Entry 9G1V (electron microscopy, 2.70 A resolution); this record covers chains A and E of the 17 polymer chains in the assembly.

Chain A:
Name: DNA-directed RNA polymerase I subunit RPA190
From: Saccharomyces cerevisiae
Notes: EC 2.7.7.6
Reference sequence: P10964 (RPA1_YEAST); residues 1-1664 here = UniProt positions 1-1664
Chain sequence (1664 residues; each row starts with the number of its first residue):
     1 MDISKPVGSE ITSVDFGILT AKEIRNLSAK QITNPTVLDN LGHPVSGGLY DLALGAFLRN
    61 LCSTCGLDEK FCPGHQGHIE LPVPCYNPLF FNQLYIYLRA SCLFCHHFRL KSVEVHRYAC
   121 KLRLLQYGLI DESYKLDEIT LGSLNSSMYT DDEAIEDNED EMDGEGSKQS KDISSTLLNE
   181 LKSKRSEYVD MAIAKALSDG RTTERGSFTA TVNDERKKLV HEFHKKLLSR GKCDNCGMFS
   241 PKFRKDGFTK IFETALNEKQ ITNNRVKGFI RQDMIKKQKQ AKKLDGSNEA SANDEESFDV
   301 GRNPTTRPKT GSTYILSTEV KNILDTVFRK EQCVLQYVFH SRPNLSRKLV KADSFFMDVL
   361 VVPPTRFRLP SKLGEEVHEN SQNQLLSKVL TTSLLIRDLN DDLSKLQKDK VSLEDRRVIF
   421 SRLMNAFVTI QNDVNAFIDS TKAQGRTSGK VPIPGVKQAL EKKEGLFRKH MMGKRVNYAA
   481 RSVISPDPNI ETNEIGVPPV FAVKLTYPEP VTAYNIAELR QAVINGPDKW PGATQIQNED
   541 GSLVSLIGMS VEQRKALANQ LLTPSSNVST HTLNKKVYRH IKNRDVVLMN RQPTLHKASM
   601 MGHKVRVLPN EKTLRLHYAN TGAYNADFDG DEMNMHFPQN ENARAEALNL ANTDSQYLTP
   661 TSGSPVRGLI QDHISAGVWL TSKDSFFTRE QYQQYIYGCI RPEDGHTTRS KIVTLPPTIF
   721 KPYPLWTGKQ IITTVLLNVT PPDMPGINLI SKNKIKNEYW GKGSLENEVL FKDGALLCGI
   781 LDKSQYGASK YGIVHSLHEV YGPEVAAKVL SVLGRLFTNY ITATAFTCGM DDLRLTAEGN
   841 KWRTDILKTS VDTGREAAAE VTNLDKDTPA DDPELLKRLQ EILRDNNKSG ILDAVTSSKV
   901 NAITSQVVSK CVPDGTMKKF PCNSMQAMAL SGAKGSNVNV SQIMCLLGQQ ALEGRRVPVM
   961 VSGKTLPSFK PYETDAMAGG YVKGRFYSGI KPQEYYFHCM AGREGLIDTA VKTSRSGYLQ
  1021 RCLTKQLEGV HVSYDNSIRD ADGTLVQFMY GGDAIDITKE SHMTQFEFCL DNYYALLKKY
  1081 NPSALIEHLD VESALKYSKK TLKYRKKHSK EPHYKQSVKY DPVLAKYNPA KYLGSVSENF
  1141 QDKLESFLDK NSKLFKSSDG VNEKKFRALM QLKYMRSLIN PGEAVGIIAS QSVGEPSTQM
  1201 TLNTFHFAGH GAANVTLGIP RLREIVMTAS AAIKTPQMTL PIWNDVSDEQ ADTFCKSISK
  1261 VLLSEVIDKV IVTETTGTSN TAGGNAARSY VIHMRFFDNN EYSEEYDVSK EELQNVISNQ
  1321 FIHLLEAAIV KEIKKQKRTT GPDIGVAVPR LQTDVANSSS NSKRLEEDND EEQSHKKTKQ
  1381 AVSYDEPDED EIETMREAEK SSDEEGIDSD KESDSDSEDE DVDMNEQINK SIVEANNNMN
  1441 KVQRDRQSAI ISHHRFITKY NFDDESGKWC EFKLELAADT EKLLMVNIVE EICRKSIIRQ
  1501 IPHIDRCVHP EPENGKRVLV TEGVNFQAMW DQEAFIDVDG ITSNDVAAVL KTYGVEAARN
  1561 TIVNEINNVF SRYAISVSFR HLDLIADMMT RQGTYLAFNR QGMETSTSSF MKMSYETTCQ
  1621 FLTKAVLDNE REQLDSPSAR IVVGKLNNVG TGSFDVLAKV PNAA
Not modelled in the structure: 143-173, 269-311, 447-450, 1154-1159, 1201-1213, 1278-1286, 1339-1439, 1664
Bound ions: Zn2+ site 1: Cys-62, Cys-65, Cys-72, His-75; Zn2+ site 2: Cys-102, Cys-105, Cys-233; Mg2+: Asp-627, Asp-631 (shared with 1 residue of chain R)
Swiss-Prot annotation at these positions:
  - region: Pro-992 to Glu-1004 (Bridging helix)
  - binding site (Zn(2+)): Cys-62, Cys-65, Cys-72, His-75, Cys-102, Cys-105, Cys-233, Cys-236
  - binding site (Mg(2+)): Asp-627, Asp-629, Asp-631
  - modified residue (Phosphoserine): Ser-889, Ser-1636
What the authors report for this chain:
  - specificity-determining residues: Pro-593 (proposed by the authors, not directly observed)

Chain E:
Name: DNA-directed RNA polymerases I, II, and III subunit RPABC1
From: Saccharomyces cerevisiae
Reference sequence: P20434 (RPAB1_YEAST); residue numbers follow UniProt; this construct covers 1-215
Chain sequence (215 residues; numbered 1 to 215; the number before each row is that of its first residue):
     1 MDQENERNIS RLWRAFRTVK EMVKDRGYFI TQEEVELPLE DFKAKYCDSM GRPQRKMMSF
    61 QANPTEESIS KFPDMGSLWV EFCDEPSVGV KTMKTFVIHI QEKNFQTGIF VYQNNITPSA
   121 MKLVPSIPPA TIETFNEAAL VVNITHHELV PKHIRLSSDE KRELLKRYRL KESQLPRIQR
   181 ADPVALYLGL KRGEVVKIIR KSETSGRYAS YRICM
Not modelled in the structure: 1

Chain A / chain E interface:
Pairs across the interface - 99 pairs, chain A then chain E:
  Ile-130(A) / Met-215(E)  hydrophobic
  Tyr-134(A) / Arg-192(E)
  Glu-138(A) / Pro-128(E)
  Leu-141(A) / Ser-126(E)
  Thr-209(A) / Ser-173(E)
  Thr-211(A) / Ser-173(E)
  Thr-211(A) / Arg-177(E)  hydrogen bond
  Thr-211(A) / Met-215(E)
  Val-212(A) / Ser-173(E)
  Glu-215(A) / Arg-177(E)  salt bridge
  Arg-1039(A) / Tyr-168(E)
  Arg-1039(A) / Leu-170(E)
  Asp-1042(A) / Gln-174(E)
  Gly-1043(A) / Gln-174(E)
  Thr-1044(A) / Gln-174(E)
  Leu-1045(A) / Leu-170(E)  hydrophobic
  Leu-1045(A) / Gln-174(E)  hydrogen bond (backbone-backbone)
  Leu-1045(A) / Pro-176(E)
  Val-1046(A) / Pro-176(E)
  Phe-1048(A) / Tyr-168(E)  hydrophobic
  Phe-1048(A) / Tyr-211(E)
  Gly-1051(A) / Ser-202(E)
  Gly-1051(A) / Thr-204(E)  hydrogen bond (backbone-side chain)
  Gly-1051(A) / Ser-205(E)  hydrogen bond (backbone-side chain)
  Gly-1052(A) / Ser-205(E)  hydrogen bond (backbone-side chain)
  Gly-1052(A) / Tyr-208(E)
  Asp-1053(A) / Thr-204(E)
  Asp-1053(A) / Ser-205(E)
  His-1113(A) / Thr-145(E)  hydrogen bond (side chain-backbone)
  His-1113(A) / His-146(E)
  His-1113(A) / His-147(E)  hydrogen bond (side chain-backbone)
  His-1113(A) / Glu-148(E)
  His-1113(A) / Val-150(E)  hydrogen bond (side chain-backbone)
  His-1113(A) / Lys-152(E)
  Tyr-1114(A) / Thr-145(E)
  Tyr-1114(A) / His-146(E)
  Tyr-1114(A) / Lys-152(E)
  Gln-1116(A) / Lys-152(E)
  Gln-1116(A) / Arg-207(E)
  Val-1118(A) / Ile-154(E)  hydrophobic
  Val-1118(A) / Ile-199(E)  hydrophobic
  Tyr-1120(A) / Arg-207(E)
  Asp-1121(A) / Lys-197(E)
  Pro-1122(A) / Arg-207(E)
  Pro-1122(A) / Tyr-208(E)  hydrophobic
  Ala-1125(A) / Arg-167(E)
  Lys-1126(A) / Arg-167(E)
  Ser-1137(A) / Ser-205(E)
  Glu-1138(A) / Ser-205(E)
  Glu-1138(A) / Arg-207(E)  salt bridge
  Asn-1139(A) / Ser-202(E)
  Asn-1139(A) / Glu-203(E)
  Asn-1139(A) / Thr-204(E)
  Asn-1139(A) / Ser-205(E)
  Asn-1139(A) / Gly-206(E)  hydrogen bond (side chain-backbone)
  Gln-1527(A) / Ala-139(E)  hydrogen bond (side chain-backbone)
  Trp-1530(A) / Arg-14(E)  hydrogen bond (backbone-side chain)
  Trp-1530(A) / Ala-139(E)
  Trp-1530(A) / Val-142(E)  hydrophobic
  Asp-1531(A) / Arg-11(E)  salt bridge
  Asp-1531(A) / Arg-14(E)  hydrogen bond (backbone-side chain)
  Val-1538(A) / Val-142(E)  hydrophobic
  Val-1538(A) / His-147(E)
  Asp-1539(A) / His-146(E)
  Asp-1539(A) / His-147(E)
  Asp-1539(A) / Glu-148(E)  hydrogen bond (backbone-backbone)
  Gly-1540(A) / His-147(E)
  Gly-1540(A) / Glu-148(E)
  Ile-1541(A) / His-147(E)  hydrogen bond (backbone-side chain)
  Thr-1542(A) / Glu-148(E)
  Lys-1551(A) / Pro-183(E)
  Thr-1552(A) / Ile-144(E)
  Thr-1552(A) / Pro-183(E)
  Tyr-1553(A) / Ile-144(E)  hydrophobic
  Tyr-1553(A) / His-147(E)
  Tyr-1553(A) / Val-150(E)  hydrophobic
  Tyr-1553(A) / Pro-183(E)
  Tyr-1553(A) / Val-184(E)
  Gly-1554(A) / Asp-182(E)
  Gly-1554(A) / Pro-183(E)
  Val-1555(A) / Asp-182(E)  hydrogen bond (backbone-side chain)
  Val-1555(A) / Arg-212(E)
  Glu-1556(A) / Pro-151(E)
  Glu-1556(A) / His-153(E)
  Glu-1556(A) / Arg-200(E)  salt bridge
  Glu-1556(A) / Arg-212(E)  salt bridge
  Arg-1559(A) / Arg-200(E)
  Arg-1559(A) / Tyr-208(E)  hydrogen bond
  Asn-1560(A) / Leu-149(E)  hydrogen bond (side chain-backbone)
  Phe-1579(A) / Thr-204(E)
  Asp-1587(A) / Arg-200(E)  salt bridge
  Thr-1590(A) / Arg-212(E)  hydrogen bond (backbone-side chain)
  Arg-1591(A) / Pro-176(E)
  Arg-1591(A) / Arg-177(E)  hydrogen bond (backbone-backbone)
  Gln-1592(A) / Arg-177(E)
  Gln-1592(A) / Gln-179(E)
  Gly-1593(A) / Arg-177(E)  hydrogen bond (backbone-backbone)
  Gly-1593(A) / Gln-179(E)
  Thr-1594(A) / Gln-179(E)
Also at the interface, not in a pair above, chain A (64 interface residues in all): Asp-131, Ser-207, Phe-208, Asp-214, Asp-1035, Gln-1047, Arg-1105, Glu-1533, Leu-1550, Ala-1557, Asp-1583
Also at the interface, not in a pair above, chain E (50 interface residues in all): Ala-138, Val-141, Lys-171, Leu-175, Ile-178, Ile-198, Ala-209, Ser-210

Summary:
64 residues of chain A face 50 of chain E across their interface, with 20 hydrogen bonds and 6 salt bridges.
Among the polar pairs are Glu-215(A)/Arg-177(E), Glu-1138(A)/Arg-207(E) and Asp-1531(A)/Arg-11(E). UniProt
lists 8 Zn2+-binding residues and 3 Mg2+-binding residues on chain A. From the paper: the specificity
determinant Pro-593(A).
Chain A is DNA-directed RNA polymerase I subunit RPA190 and chain E is DNA-directed RNA polymerases I, II, and
III subunit RPABC1, both from Saccharomyces cerevisiae; the structure, Yeast RNA polymerase I elongation
complex stalled by an apurinic site, was determined by electron microscopy (same publication as 9G1X, 9G23,
9G24, 9G26, 9G27, 9G29, 9G2B and 9G2C).
